PDB entry 3AFA | X-ray diffraction, 2.50 A resolution | chains C and J of the 10 polymer chains in the assembly

Chain C:
Protein: Histone H2A type 1-B/E
From: Homo sapiens
UniProtKB: P04908 (H2A1B_HUMAN); residues 0-129 here correspond to UniProt positions 1-130 (UniProt number = residue number + 1)
Amino-acid sequence (133 residues; row label = number of the first residue in the row; numbers below 1 keep their minus sign (Gly-3 is residue -3)):
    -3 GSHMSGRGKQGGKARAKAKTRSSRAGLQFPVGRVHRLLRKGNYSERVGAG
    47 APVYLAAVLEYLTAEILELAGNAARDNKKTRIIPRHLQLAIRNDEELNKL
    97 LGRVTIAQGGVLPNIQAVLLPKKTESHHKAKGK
Unresolved in the structure: -3 to 10, 119-129
Construct notes: expression tag (-3 to -1)
UniProt features mapped onto this chain:
  - modified residue: Ser1 (N-acetylserine), Arg3 (Citrulline), Lys5 (N6-(2-hydroxyisobutyryl)lysine), Lys9 (N6-(2-hydroxyisobutyryl)lysine), Lys13 (N6-(beta-hydroxybutyryl)lysine), Lys36 (N6-(2-hydroxyisobutyryl)lysine), Lys74 (N6-(2-hydroxyisobutyryl)lysine), Lys75 (N6-(2-hydroxyisobutyryl)lysine), Lys95 (N6-(2-hydroxyisobutyryl)lysine), Gln104 (N5-methylglutamine), Lys118 (N6-(2-hydroxyisobutyryl)lysine), Lys119 (N6-crotonyllysine), Thr120 (Phosphothreonine), Lys125 (N6-crotonyllysine)
  - cross-link (Glycyl lysine isopeptide (Lys-Gly)): Lys13 (interchain with G-Cter in ubiquitin), Lys15 (interchain with G-Cter in ubiquitin), Lys119 (interchain with G-Cter in ubiquitin)

Chain J:
Molecule: 146-nt DNA strand
Sequence (146 nucleotides; row label = number of the first residue in the row):
   147 ATCAATATCCACCTGCAGATTCTACCAAAAGTGTATTTGGAAACTGCTCC
   197 ATCAAAAGGCATGTTCAGCTGAATTCAGCTGAACATGCCTTTTGATGGAG
   247 CAGTTTCCAAATACACTTTTGGTAGAATCTGCAGGTGGATATTGAT

How chain C and chain J interact:
Pairs across the interface - 18 pairs, chain C then chain J:
  Arg11(C) - DT263(J)  base contact
  Arg11(C) - DT264(J)  hydrogen bond to the sugar
  Arg11(C) - DT265(J)  phosphate contact
  Lys13(C) - DT266(J)  salt bridge to the phosphate
  Thr16(C) - DG267(J)  sugar contact
  Arg29(C) - DG268(J)  hydrogen bond to the phosphate
  Arg29(C) - DT269(J)  salt bridge to the phosphate
  Arg42(C) - DT258(J)  hydrogen bond to the sugar
  Arg42(C) - DA259(J)  phosphate contact
  Val43(C) - DT258(J)  phosphate contact
  Val43(C) - DA259(J)  hydrogen bond to the phosphate
  Gly44(C) - DT258(J)  phosphate contact
  Ala45(C) - DT258(J)  hydrogen bond to the phosphate
  Lys75(C) - DC278(J)  phosphate contact
  Thr76(C) - DG277(J)  sugar contact
  Thr76(C) - DC278(J)  hydrogen bond to the phosphate
  Arg77(C) - DG277(J)  hydrogen bond to the sugar
  Arg77(C) - DC278(J)  hydrogen bond to the phosphate
Also at the interface, not in a pair above, chain C (14 interface residues in all): Ala14, Pro26, Lys74
Also at the interface, not in a pair above, chain J (12 interface residues in all): DA279

Summary:
14 residues of chain C and 12 residues of chain J are in contact; the contacts include 8 hydrogen bonds and 2
salt bridges. Polar contacts include Arg11(C)-DT264(J), Arg42(C)-DT258(J) and Arg77(C)-DG277(J).
Chain C is Histone H2A type 1-B/E (Homo sapiens) and chain J is a 146-nt DNA strand; the structure, The human
nucleosome structure, was determined by X-ray diffraction (same publication as 3A6N).
